8XL2 - chains A and B of the 4 polymer chains in the assembly; structure by electron microscopy, 2.73 A resolution.

== Chain A (and B) ==
Name: Acetyl-CoA carboxylase 1
From: Homo sapiens
Notes: EC 6.4.1.2; chain B of this document is another copy of the same molecule, construct and numbering; everything in this record applies to it too
UniProt: Q13085 (ACACA_HUMAN); residues 1-2346 here = UniProt positions 1-2346
Amino-acid sequence (2346 residues; row label = number of the first residue in the row):
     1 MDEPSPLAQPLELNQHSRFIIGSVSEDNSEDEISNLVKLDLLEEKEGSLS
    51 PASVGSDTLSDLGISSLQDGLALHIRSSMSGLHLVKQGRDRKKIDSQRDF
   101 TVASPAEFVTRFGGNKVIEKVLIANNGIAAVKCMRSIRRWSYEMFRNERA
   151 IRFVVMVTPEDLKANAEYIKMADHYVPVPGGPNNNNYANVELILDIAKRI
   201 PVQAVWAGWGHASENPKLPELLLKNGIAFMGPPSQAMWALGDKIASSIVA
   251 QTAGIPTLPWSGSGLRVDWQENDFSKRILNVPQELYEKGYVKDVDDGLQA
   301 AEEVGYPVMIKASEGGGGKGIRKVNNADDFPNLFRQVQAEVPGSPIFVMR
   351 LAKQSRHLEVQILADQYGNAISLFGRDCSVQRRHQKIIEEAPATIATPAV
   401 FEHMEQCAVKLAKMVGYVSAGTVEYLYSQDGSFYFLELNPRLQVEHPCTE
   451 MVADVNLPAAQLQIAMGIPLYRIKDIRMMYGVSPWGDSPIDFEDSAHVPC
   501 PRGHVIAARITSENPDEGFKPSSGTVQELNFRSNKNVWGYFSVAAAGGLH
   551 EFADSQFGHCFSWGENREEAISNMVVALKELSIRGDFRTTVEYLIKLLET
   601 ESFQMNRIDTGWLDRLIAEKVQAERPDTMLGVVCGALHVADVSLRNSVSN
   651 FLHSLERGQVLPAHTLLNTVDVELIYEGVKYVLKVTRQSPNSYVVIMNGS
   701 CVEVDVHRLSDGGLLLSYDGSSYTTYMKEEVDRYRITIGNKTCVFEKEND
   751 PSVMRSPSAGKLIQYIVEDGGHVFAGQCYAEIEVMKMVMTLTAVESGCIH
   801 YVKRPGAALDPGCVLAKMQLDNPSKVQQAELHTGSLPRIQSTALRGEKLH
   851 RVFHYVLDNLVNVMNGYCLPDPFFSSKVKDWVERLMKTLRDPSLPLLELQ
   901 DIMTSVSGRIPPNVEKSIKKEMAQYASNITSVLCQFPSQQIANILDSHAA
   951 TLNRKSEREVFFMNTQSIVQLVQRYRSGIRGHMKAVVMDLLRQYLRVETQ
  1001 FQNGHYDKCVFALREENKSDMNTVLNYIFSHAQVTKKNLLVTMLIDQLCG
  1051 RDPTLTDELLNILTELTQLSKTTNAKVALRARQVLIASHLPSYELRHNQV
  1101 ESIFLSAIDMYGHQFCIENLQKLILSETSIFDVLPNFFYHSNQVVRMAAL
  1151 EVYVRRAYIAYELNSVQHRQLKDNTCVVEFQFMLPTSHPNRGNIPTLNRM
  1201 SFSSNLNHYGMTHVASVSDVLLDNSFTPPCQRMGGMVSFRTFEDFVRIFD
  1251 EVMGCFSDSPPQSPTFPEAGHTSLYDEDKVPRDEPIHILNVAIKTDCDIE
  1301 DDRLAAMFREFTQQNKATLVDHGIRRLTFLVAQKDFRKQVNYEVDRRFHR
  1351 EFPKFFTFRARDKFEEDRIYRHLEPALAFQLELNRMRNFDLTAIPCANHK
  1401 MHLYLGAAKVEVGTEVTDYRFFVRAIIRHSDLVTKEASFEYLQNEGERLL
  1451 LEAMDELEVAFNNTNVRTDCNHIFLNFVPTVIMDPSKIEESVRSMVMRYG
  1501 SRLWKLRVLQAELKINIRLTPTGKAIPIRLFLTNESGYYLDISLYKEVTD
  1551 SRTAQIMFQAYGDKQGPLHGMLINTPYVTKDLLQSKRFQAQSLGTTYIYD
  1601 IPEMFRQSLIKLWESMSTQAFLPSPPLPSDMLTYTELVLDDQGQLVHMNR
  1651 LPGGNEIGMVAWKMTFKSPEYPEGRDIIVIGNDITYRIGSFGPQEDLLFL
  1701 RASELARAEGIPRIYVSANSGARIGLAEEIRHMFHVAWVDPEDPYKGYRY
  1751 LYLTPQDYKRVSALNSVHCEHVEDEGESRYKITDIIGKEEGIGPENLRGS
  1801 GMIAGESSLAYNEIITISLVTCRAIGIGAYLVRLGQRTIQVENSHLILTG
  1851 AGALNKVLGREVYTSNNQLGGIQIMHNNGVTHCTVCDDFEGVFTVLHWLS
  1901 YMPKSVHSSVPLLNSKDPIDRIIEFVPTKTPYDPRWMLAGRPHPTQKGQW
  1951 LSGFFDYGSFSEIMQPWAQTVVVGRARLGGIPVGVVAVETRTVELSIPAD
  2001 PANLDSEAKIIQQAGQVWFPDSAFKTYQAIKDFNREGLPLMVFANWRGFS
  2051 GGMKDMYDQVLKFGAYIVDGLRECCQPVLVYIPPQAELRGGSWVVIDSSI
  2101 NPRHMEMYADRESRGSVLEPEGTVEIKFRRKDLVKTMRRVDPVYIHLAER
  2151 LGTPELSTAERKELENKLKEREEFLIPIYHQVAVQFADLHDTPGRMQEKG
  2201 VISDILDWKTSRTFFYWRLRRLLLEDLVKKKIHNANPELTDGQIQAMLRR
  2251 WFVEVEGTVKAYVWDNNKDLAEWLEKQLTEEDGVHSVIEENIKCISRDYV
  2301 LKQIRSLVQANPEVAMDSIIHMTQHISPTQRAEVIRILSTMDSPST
Disordered / not traced: 1-618, 749-846, 1190-1230, 1256-1283, 1333-1351, 1519-1524, 2338-2346
Ligand contacts:
  - acetyl coenzyme A (ACO), molecule 1: I1688, S1690, S1720, G1721, A1722, R1723, I1724, R1823, I1825, G1826, I1827
  - acetyl coenzyme A (ACO), molecule 2: G2090, G2091, V2094, V2117, L2118, I2126, K2127, R2129
From the paper describing this entry:
  - conformationally variable residues (domain motion): S1092, P1375

== Chain A / chain B interface ==
Pairs across the interface (227; chain A residue first):
  R657(A) with Y2262(B)
  Y1561(A) with G2152(B)
  D1563(A) with R2138(B), salt bridge
  A1722(A) with V2117(B), hydrophobic
  I1724(A) with K2127(B)
  G1725(A) with H2190(B)
  L1726(A) with T2123(B); K2127(B); F2128(B), hydrophobic; F2186(B), hydrophobic; H2190(B)
  A1727(A) with F2186(B)
  I1730(A) with F2186(B), hydrophobic
  R1731(A) with K2127(B), hydrogen bond (side chain-backbone); F2128(B); R2139(B), hydrogen bond (backbone-side chain); F2186(B)
  H1732(A) with R2139(B), hydrogen bond (backbone-side chain)
  F1734(A) with R2139(B), hydrogen bond (backbone-side chain); V2182(B), hydrophobic
  W1738(A) with I2178(B), hydrophobic
  P1744(A) with L2175(B), hydrophobic
  Y1745(A) with F2174(B); L2175(B), hydrogen bond (side chain-backbone)
  N1765(A) with E2198(B), hydrogen bond
  I1782(A) with L2189(B), hydrophobic
  T1783(A) with L2189(B)
  D1784(A) with L2189(B); T2192(B), hydrogen bond
  I1785(A) with F2186(B), hydrophobic; L2189(B), hydrogen bond (backbone-backbone); H2190(B)
  I1786(A) with R2195(B), hydrogen bond (backbone-side chain)
  I1792(A) with R2195(B)
  G1793(A) with R2195(B)
  P1794(A) with R2195(B)
  E1795(A) with K2199(B), salt bridge
  L1797(A) with G2090(B); W2093(B); S2116(B); V2117(B), hydrophobic
  R1798(A) with D2097(B), salt bridge; S2098(B), hydrogen bond; S2099(B); G2200(B); V2201(B)
  S1800(A) with V2094(B)
  G1801(A) with V2094(B); I2100(B)
  A1804(A) with V2094(B)
  G1805(A) with R2072(B)
  S1808(A) with V2068(B); D2069(B), hydrogen bond; R2072(B), hydrogen bond
  L1809(A) with R2072(B)
  N1812(A) with R2072(B)
  Y1830(A) with F2049(B); L2061(B), hydrophobic
  R1833(A) with L2061(B); K2062(B)
  L1834(A) with A2065(B), hydrophobic
  L1846(A) with M2056(B)
  L1848(A) with F2049(B); M2056(B), hydrophobic
  T1849(A) with F2049(B)
  K1856(A) with E2125(B)
  Y1863(A) with G2052(B); M2053(B)
  Q1868(A) with M2053(B)
  L1869(A) with G2051(B); M2056(B)
  I1874(A) with M2053(B), hydrophobic; M2056(B); Y2057(B)
  M1875(A) with M2056(B), hydrophobic
  N1877(A) with Y2057(B)
  N1878(A) with M2056(B), hydrogen bond (side chain-backbone); Y2057(B), hydrogen bond (side chain-backbone); Q2059(B), hydrogen bond (backbone-side chain); K2062(B), hydrogen bond (backbone-side chain)
  G1879(A) with K2062(B), hydrogen bond (backbone-side chain)
  V1880(A) with L2061(B), hydrophobic; K2062(B)
  W1967(A) with Q2059(B); K2062(B)
  S1996(A) with Y2057(B)
  I1997(A) with Y2057(B)
  A1999(A) with M2053(B)
  P2001(A) with M2053(B)
  F2024(A) with Q2059(B)
  Y2027(A) with Y2066(B)
  Q2028(A) with Y2066(B), hydrogen bond
  F2049(A) with Y1830(B); L1848(B), hydrophobic; T1849(B), hydrogen bond (backbone-side chain)
  G2051(A) with L1854(B); L1869(B)
  G2052(A) with Y1863(B)
  M2053(A) with Y1863(B), hydrogen bond (backbone-side chain); Q1868(B); I1874(B); A1999(B); P2001(B)
  K2054(A) with D2000(B)
  M2056(A) with L1846(B); L1869(B); G1870(B); I1874(B); M1875(B), hydrophobic; N1878(B), hydrogen bond (backbone-side chain)
  Y2057(A) with I1874(B); N1878(B); S1996(B), hydrogen bond (side chain-backbone); I1997(B); P1998(B)
  Q2059(A) with N1878(B), hydrogen bond (side chain-backbone); W1967(B)
  L2061(A) with R1833(B); L1848(B), hydrophobic; M1875(B), hydrophobic
  K2062(A) with N1878(B), hydrogen bond (side chain-backbone); G1879(B), hydrogen bond (side chain-backbone); V1880(B); W1967(B)
  G2064(A) with Y1830(B)
  A2065(A) with R1833(B)
  Y2066(A) with F2024(B); Q2028(B), hydrogen bond
  D2069(A) with S1808(B), hydrogen bond; L1834(B)
  R2072(A) with G1805(B); S1808(B), hydrogen bond; N1812(B)
  G2091(A) with Y1830(B)
  W2093(A) with L1797(B), hydrophobic
  V2094(A) with S1800(B); Y1830(B), hydrophobic
  D2097(A) with L1797(B); R1798(B), salt bridge
  S2098(A) with R1798(B), hydrogen bond
  S2099(A) with R1798(B), hydrogen bond; M1802(B)
  I2100(A) with G1801(B)
  V2117(A) with A1722(B), hydrophobic; I1724(B), hydrophobic; L1797(B), hydrophobic
  L2118(A) with I1724(B), hydrophobic
  T2123(A) with I1724(B)
  E2125(A) with K1856(B), salt bridge
  K2127(A) with R1731(B)
  R2138(A) with D1563(B), salt bridge
  R2139(A) with R1731(B), hydrogen bond (side chain-backbone); H1732(B), hydrogen bond (side chain-backbone); F1734(B), hydrogen bond (side chain-backbone)
  V2140(A) with W1738(B), hydrophobic
  F2174(A) with Y1745(B), hydrogen bond (backbone-side chain)
  L2175(A) with P1744(B), hydrophobic; Y1745(B)
  I2178(A) with W1738(B), hydrophobic; P1744(B); Y1745(B)
  Q2185(A) with Y1748(B)
  F2186(A) with L1726(B), hydrophobic; R1731(B)
  L2189(A) with I1782(B), hydrophobic; T1783(B); D1784(B); I1785(B), hydrogen bond (backbone-backbone)
  H2190(A) with L1726(B); I1785(B)
  T2192(A) with D1784(B), hydrogen bond
  R2195(A) with I1785(B); I1786(B), hydrogen bond (side chain-backbone); I1792(B); G1793(B)
  M2196(A) with P1794(B), hydrophobic
  E2198(A) with N1765(B), hydrogen bond
  K2199(A) with I1786(B); E1795(B), salt bridge
  V2201(A) with P1794(B); R1798(B)
  Y2262(A) with R657(B)
  R2297(A) with E2313(B); V2314(B); D2317(B), salt bridge
  V2300(A) with L2307(B), hydrophobic; N2311(B)
  L2301(A) with V2314(B), hydrophobic; D2317(B)
  I2304(A) with I2304(B), hydrophobic; L2307(B), hydrophobic
  L2307(A) with L2307(B), hydrophobic
  Q2309(A) with H2321(B)
  N2311(A) with V2300(B)
  E2313(A) with R2297(B)
  V2314(A) with R2297(B); V2300(B), hydrophobic; L2301(B)
  A2315(A) with M2322(B); H2325(B)
  D2317(A) with R2297(B), salt bridge; L2301(B)
  S2318(A) with L2301(B); I2304(B); M2322(B)
  I2319(A) with M2322(B), hydrophobic
  H2321(A) with R2305(B); Q2309(B), hydrogen bond
  M2322(A) with V2308(B), hydrophobic; S2318(B); I2319(B); M2322(B), hydrophobic
  H2325(A) with V2308(B)
  I2326(A) with A2315(B), hydrophobic; I2319(B), hydrophobic
  Q2330(A) with M2316(B), hydrogen bond
  R2331(A) with V2334(B), hydrogen bond (side chain-backbone); I2335(B), hydrogen bond (side chain-backbone); I2337(B)
  E2333(A) with I2320(B)
  V2334(A) with I2319(B), hydrophobic; I2320(B), hydrophobic; R2331(B), hydrogen bond (backbone-side chain)
  I2335(A) with R2331(B), hydrogen bond (backbone-side chain); I2335(B), hydrophobic
  R2336(A) with R2331(B)
  I2337(A) with R2331(B)
Also at the interface, not in a pair above, chain A (155 interface residues in all): H1005, Y1539, R1723, M1733, V1736, Y1748, L1751, M1802, I1827, A1829, Q1836, I1847, G1870, L1995, P1998, D2000, V2060, V2068, S2116, F2128, P2142, G2152, I2176, P2177, Y2179, G2194, G2200, V2308, M2316
Also at the interface, not in a pair above, chain B (159 interface residues in all): Y1561, G1725, A1727, I1730, P1741, L1751, H1768, G1787, A1804, L1809, I1827, A1829, L1995, Y2027, K2054, F2063, G2064, G2091, G2115, L2118, I2126, D2132, K2135, T2136, V2140, Y2179, Q2181, Q2185, A2187, M2196, S2296, Q2303, P2312, I2326, Q2330

== Summary ==
155 residues of chain A face 159 of chain B across their interface, with 44 hydrogen bonds and 9 salt bridges.
Polar pairs include D1563(A)-R2138(B), E1795(A)-K2199(B) and R1798(A)-D2097(B). Ligands of chain A: acetyl
coenzyme A. The paper reports conformational variability at S1092(A) and P1375(A).
Both chains are Acetyl-CoA carboxylase 1 (Homo sapiens). Entry 8XL2 (Human acetyl-CoA carboxylase 1 filament
in complex with acetyl-CoA (ACC1-inact)) was determined by electron microscopy (same publication as 8XKZ and
8XL1).
